Entry 5YRV (X-ray diffraction, 1.55 A resolution); this record covers chains D and F of the 6 polymer chains in the assembly.

Chain D:
Molecule: Diol dehydrase alpha subunit
Organism: Klebsiella oxytoca
Notes: EC 4.2.1.28
UniProt: Q59470 (Q59470_KLEOX); numbering as in UniProt (aligned over 1-554)
Chain sequence (554 residues; numbered 1 to 554; the number before each row is that of its first residue):
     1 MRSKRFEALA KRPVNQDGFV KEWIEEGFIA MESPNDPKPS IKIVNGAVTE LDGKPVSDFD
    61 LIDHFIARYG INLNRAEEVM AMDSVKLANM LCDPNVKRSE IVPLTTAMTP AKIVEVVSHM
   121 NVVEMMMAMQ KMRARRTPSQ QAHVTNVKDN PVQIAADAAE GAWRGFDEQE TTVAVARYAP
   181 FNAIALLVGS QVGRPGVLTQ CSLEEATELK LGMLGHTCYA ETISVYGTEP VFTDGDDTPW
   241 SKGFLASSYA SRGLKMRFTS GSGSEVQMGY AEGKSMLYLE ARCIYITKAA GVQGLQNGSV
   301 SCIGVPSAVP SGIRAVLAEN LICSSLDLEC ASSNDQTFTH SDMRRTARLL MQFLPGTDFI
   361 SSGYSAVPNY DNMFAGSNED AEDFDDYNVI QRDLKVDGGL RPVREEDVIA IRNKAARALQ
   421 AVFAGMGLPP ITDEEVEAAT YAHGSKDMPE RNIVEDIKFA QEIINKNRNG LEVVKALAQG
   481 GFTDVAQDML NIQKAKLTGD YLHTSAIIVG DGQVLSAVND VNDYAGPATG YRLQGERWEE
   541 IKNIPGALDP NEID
Unresolved in the structure: 552-554
Ion coordination: Ca2+: Gln141, Glu170, Glu221, Gln296, Ser362 (together with s-1,2-propanediol); K+ site 1: Leu203, Glu205, Glu208, Thr222; K+ site 2: Gly261, Ser264, Glu265, Glu280
Small-molecule neighbours:
  - 5'-deoxyadenosine (5AD): Ser202, Thr222, Ser224, Val225, Tyr226, Thr259, Ser260, Gly261, Ser262, Ser264, Gln296, Ser299, Val300, Ser301, Cys302, Phe374
  - cobalamin (B12): Thr172, Val173, Ala174, Val175, Ala176, Ser202, Leu203, Glu204, Glu205, Thr222, Ser224, Tyr226, Asp234, Gly235, Gln267, Met268, Ser301, Cys302, Gln336, Met373, Phe374, Ala375
  - s-1,2-propanediol (PGO): Gln141, His143, Glu170, Glu221, Thr222, Gln296, Val300, Ser301, Asp335, Gln336, Ser362, Gly363, Phe374

Chain F:
Molecule: Diol dehydrase gamma subunit
Organism: Klebsiella oxytoca
Notes: EC 4.2.1.28
UniProt: Q59472 (Q59472_KLEOX); residues 38-173 here = UniProt positions 38-173
Chain sequence (137 residues; row label = number of the first residue in the row):
    37 MARVSDYPLA NKHPEWVKTA TNKTLDDFTL ENVLSNKVTA QDMRITPETL RLQASIAKDA
    97 GRDRLAMNFE RAAELTAVPD DRILEIYNAL RPYRSTKEEL LAIADDLESR YQAKICAAFV
   157 REAATLYVER KKLKGDD
Unresolved in the structure: 37
Differences from the reference sequence: expression tag (37)

Interface between chain D and chain F:
Residue-residue contacts - 138 pairs, chain D then chain F:
  Phe59(D) - Arg166(F)
  Asp60(D) - Arg166(F)
  Leu61(D) - Leu162(F)  hydrophobic
  Leu61(D) - Arg166(F)
  Leu61(D) - Lys168(F)
  His64(D) - Leu162(F)
  Phe65(D) - Phe155(F)  hydrophobic
  Arg68(D) - Glu158(F)  salt bridge
  Arg68(D) - Leu162(F)
  Tyr69(D) - Arg100(F)  hydrogen bond (backbone-side chain)
  Tyr69(D) - Phe155(F)
  Tyr69(D) - Glu158(F)  hydrogen bond
  Gly70(D) - Arg100(F)
  Ile71(D) - Arg100(F)  hydrogen bond (backbone-side chain)
  Asn72(D) - Arg100(F)  hydrogen bond
  Glu204(D) - Arg127(F)  salt bridge
  Glu205(D) - Tyr123(F)
  Ala206(D) - Leu120(F)
  Ala206(D) - Asn124(F)
  Ala206(D) - Arg127(F)
  Leu209(D) - Ile119(F)  hydrophobic
  Leu209(D) - Leu120(F)  hydrophobic
  Met213(D) - Arg80(F)  hydrogen bond (backbone-side chain)
  Met213(D) - Asp116(F)
  Met213(D) - Ile119(F)  hydrophobic
  Met213(D) - Leu120(F)  hydrophobic
  Glu229(D) - Arg166(F)  salt bridge
  Glu229(D) - Lys168(F)
  Thr233(D) - Pro128(F)
  Thr233(D) - Tyr129(F)
  Thr233(D) - Lys168(F)  hydrogen bond
  Asp236(D) - Arg127(F)  salt bridge
  Asp236(D) - Pro128(F)
  Asp236(D) - Arg130(F)  salt bridge
  Asp237(D) - Tyr123(F)  hydrogen bond
  Asp237(D) - Arg127(F)  salt bridge
  Asp237(D) - Pro128(F)
  Thr238(D) - Leu126(F)
  Thr238(D) - Tyr163(F)  hydrogen bond
  Trp240(D) - Phe155(F)
  Trp240(D) - Glu158(F)  hydrogen bond
  Trp240(D) - Ala159(F)
  Trp240(D) - Leu162(F)  hydrophobic
  Trp240(D) - Tyr163(F)
  Ser241(D) - Tyr123(F)
  Ser241(D) - Leu126(F)
  Ser241(D) - Tyr163(F)
  Gly243(D) - Arg107(F)
  Phe244(D) - Leu111(F)  hydrophobic
  Phe244(D) - Ile119(F)
  Phe244(D) - Ile122(F)  hydrophobic
  Phe244(D) - Tyr123(F)
  Phe244(D) - Leu126(F)  hydrophobic
  Phe244(D) - Phe155(F)
  Leu245(D) - Tyr123(F)  hydrophobic
  Ala246(D) - Asn104(F)
  Ser247(D) - Asn104(F)  hydrogen bond
  Ser247(D) - Arg107(F)  hydrogen bond
  Ser247(D) - Ala108(F)
  Ser248(D) - Leu111(F)
  Ser248(D) - Ile119(F)
  Ala250(D) - Leu86(F)
  Ala250(D) - Ala108(F)  hydrophobic
  Ser251(D) - Ile81(F)
  Ser251(D) - Ala108(F)
  Ser251(D) - Leu111(F)
  Ser251(D) - Thr112(F)
  Arg252(D) - Arg80(F)
  Arg252(D) - Leu111(F)  hydrogen bond (side chain-backbone)
  Arg252(D) - Val114(F)  hydrogen bond (side chain-backbone)
  Arg252(D) - Pro115(F)
  Arg252(D) - Asp116(F)  salt bridge
  Arg252(D) - Ile119(F)
  Gly253(D) - Ile81(F)
  Lys288(D) - Arg100(F)
  Ala289(D) - Met103(F)
  Ala290(D) - Asn104(F)
  Ala290(D) - Arg107(F)  hydrogen bond (backbone-side chain)
  Gly291(D) - Arg100(F)
  Gly291(D) - Leu101(F)
  Gly291(D) - Asn104(F)  hydrogen bond (backbone-side chain)
  Gln293(D) - Leu101(F)
  Asp327(D) - Arg98(F)  salt bridge
  Asn469(D) - Ala76(F)
  Leu471(D) - Thr75(F)
  Leu471(D) - Ala76(F)
  Val474(D) - Leu66(F)  hydrophobic
  Lys475(D) - Val69(F)
  Lys475(D) - Leu70(F)
  Lys475(D) - Asn72(F)  hydrogen bond
  Gln479(D) - Leu70(F)
  Thr483(D) - Leu66(F)
  Ala486(D) - Leu66(F)  hydrophobic
  Gln487(D) - Leu66(F)
  Leu490(D) - Phe64(F)
  Leu490(D) - Thr65(F)
  Leu490(D) - Leu66(F)
  Leu490(D) - Val69(F)  hydrophobic
  Gln493(D) - Met79(F)
  Lys494(D) - Leu61(F)  hydrogen bond (side chain-backbone)
  Lys494(D) - Phe64(F)  hydrogen bond (side chain-backbone)
  Lys494(D) - Met79(F)
  Lys496(D) - Ile81(F)
  Leu497(D) - Val53(F)
  Leu497(D) - Leu61(F)  hydrophobic
  Leu497(D) - Phe64(F)  hydrophobic
  Leu497(D) - Met79(F)
  Leu497(D) - Arg80(F)
  Leu497(D) - Ile81(F)
  Leu497(D) - Thr85(F)
  Thr498(D) - Leu45(F)
  Thr498(D) - Thr85(F)
  Thr498(D) - Gln89(F)  hydrogen bond (backbone-side chain)
  Gly499(D) - Ile81(F)
  Gly499(D) - Gln89(F)
  Asp500(D) - Tyr43(F)  hydrogen bond (backbone-side chain)
  Asp500(D) - Pro44(F)
  Asp500(D) - Leu45(F)  hydrogen bond (side chain-backbone)
  Asp500(D) - Ala46(F)  hydrogen bond (side chain-backbone)
  Asp500(D) - Gln89(F)  hydrogen bond
  Leu502(D) - Leu86(F)  hydrophobic
  Leu502(D) - Phe105(F)  hydrophobic
  His503(D) - Tyr43(F)
  His503(D) - Gln89(F)  hydrogen bond
  His503(D) - Ile92(F)
  His503(D) - Ala93(F)
  His503(D) - Phe105(F)
  Thr504(D) - Arg98(F)  hydrogen bond
  Thr504(D) - Leu101(F)
  Gln513(D) - Asn47(F)  hydrogen bond
  Val514(D) - Tyr43(F)
  Val514(D) - Asn47(F)
  Ser516(D) - Tyr43(F)  hydrogen bond
  Ala517(D) - Arg98(F)
  Val518(D) - Val40(F)
  Val518(D) - Tyr43(F)  hydrophobic
  Asn519(D) - Tyr43(F)
  Asn519(D) - Pro44(F)
Other interface residues (no listed pair), chain D (72 interface residues in all): Asp58, Arg98, Ala134, Lys210, Lys242, Val292, Ala478, Ala506, Gly512
Other interface residues (no listed pair), chain F (58 interface residues in all): Thr55, Gly97, Asp117, Glu165

Overview:
72 residues of chain D face 58 of chain F across their interface, with 27 hydrogen bonds and 8 salt bridges.
Polar contacts include Arg68(D)-Glu158(F), Glu204(D)-Arg127(F) and Glu229(D)-Arg166(F). Bound to chain D:
s-1,2-propanediol, 5'-deoxyadenosine and cobalamin. Gln141(D), Glu170(D), Glu221(D), Gln296(D) and Ser362(D)
coordinate Ca2+.
Chain D is Diol dehydrase alpha subunit and chain F is Diol dehydrase gamma subunit, both from Klebsiella
oxytoca; the structure, Diol dehydratase, AdoCbl/1,2-propanediol, anaerobically-prepared crystal, was
determined by X-ray diffraction (same publication as 5YRT, 5YSH, 5YSN and 5YSR).
